7YFI - chains A and B of the 4 polymer chains in the assembly; structure by electron microscopy, 3.30 A resolution.

# Chain A
Protein: Glutamate receptor ionotropic, NMDA 1
From: Rattus norvegicus
Reference sequence: P35439 (NMDZ1_RAT); numbering as in UniProt (aligned over 1-798)
Sequence (798 residues; numbered 1 to 798; the number before each row is that of its first residue):
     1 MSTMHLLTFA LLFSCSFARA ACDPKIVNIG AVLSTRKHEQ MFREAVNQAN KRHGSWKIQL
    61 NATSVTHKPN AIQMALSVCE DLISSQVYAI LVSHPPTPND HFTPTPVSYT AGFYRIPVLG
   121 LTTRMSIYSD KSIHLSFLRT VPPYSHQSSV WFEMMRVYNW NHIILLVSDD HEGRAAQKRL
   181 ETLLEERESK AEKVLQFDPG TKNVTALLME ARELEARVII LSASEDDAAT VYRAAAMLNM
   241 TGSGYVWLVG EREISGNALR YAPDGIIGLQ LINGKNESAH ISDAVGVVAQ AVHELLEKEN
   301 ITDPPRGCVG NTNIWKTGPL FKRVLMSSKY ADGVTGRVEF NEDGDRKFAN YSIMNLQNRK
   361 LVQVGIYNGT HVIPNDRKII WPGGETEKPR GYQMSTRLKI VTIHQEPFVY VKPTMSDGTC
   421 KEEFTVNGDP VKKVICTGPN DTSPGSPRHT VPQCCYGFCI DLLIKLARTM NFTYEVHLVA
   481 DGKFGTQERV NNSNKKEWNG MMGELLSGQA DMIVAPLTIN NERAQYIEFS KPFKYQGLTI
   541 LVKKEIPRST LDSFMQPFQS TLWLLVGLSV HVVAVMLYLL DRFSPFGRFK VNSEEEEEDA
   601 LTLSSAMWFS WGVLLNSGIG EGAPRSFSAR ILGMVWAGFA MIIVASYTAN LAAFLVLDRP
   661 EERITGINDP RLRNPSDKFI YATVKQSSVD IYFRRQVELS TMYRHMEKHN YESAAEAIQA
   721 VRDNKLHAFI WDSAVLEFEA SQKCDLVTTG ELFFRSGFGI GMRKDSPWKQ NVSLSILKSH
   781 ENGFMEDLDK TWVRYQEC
Not modelled in the structure: 1-24, 586-601, 617-626
UniProt features mapped onto this chain:
  - region: Leu603 to Pro624 (Pore-forming)
  - binding site (glycine): Pro516, Thr518, Arg523, Ser688, Asp732
  - glycosylation (N-linked (GlcNAc...) asparagine): Asn61, Asn203, Asn239, Asn276, Asn300, Asn350, Asn368, Asn440, Asn471, Asn491, Asn674, Asn771
Disulfide bonds: Cys420-Cys454, Cys436-Cys455
Covalent attachments: N-acetylglucosamine (NAG) linked to Asn61, Asn203, Asn239, Asn276, Asn300, Asn350, Asn368, Asn440, Asn471, Asn491, Asn771
Small-molecule neighbours: glycine (GLY): Phe484, Pro516, Leu517, Thr518, Arg523, Ser687, Ser688, Trp731, Asp732, Phe758

# Chain B
Protein: Glutamate receptor
From: Rattus norvegicus
Reference sequence: G3V9C5 (G3V9C5_RAT); residues 1-837 here = UniProt positions 1-837
Sequence (838 residues; each row starts with the number of its first residue; numbering starts at 0):
     0 PMGRLGYWTL LVLPALLVWR DPAQNAAAEK GPPALNIAVL LGHSHDVTER ELRNLWGPEQ
    60 ATGLPLDVNV VALLMNRTDP KSLITHVCDL MSGARIHGLV FGDDTDQEAV AQMLDFISSQ
   120 TFIPILGIHG GASMIMADKD PTSTFFQFGA SIQQQATVML KIMQDYDWHV FSLVTTIFPG
   180 YRDFISFIKT TVDNSFVGWD MQNVITLDTS FEDAKTQVQL KKIHSSVILL YCSKDEAVLI
   240 LSEARSLGLT GYDFFWIVPS LVSGNTELIP KEFPSGLISV SYDDWDYSLE ARVRDGLGIL
   300 TTAASSMLEK FSYIPEAKAS CYGQAEKPET PLHTLHQFMV NVTWDGKDLS FTEEGYQVHP
   360 RLVVIVLNKD REWEKVGKWE NQTLSLRHAV WPRYKSFSDC EPDDNHLSIV TLEEAPFVIV
   420 EDIDPLTETC VRNTVPCRKF VKINNSTNEG MNVKKCCKGF CIDILKKLSR TVKFTYDLYL
   480 VTNGKHGKKV NNVWNGMIGE VVYQRAVMAV GSLTINEERS EVVDFSVPFV ETGISVMVSR
   540 SNGTVSPSAF LEPFSASVWV MMFVMLLIVS AIAVFVFEYF SPVGYNRNLA KGKAPHGPSF
   600 TIGKAIWLLW GLVFNNSVPV QNPKGTTSKI MVSVWAFFAV IFLASYTANL AAFMIQEEFV
   660 DQVTGLSDKK FQRPHDYSPP FRFGTVPNGS TERNIRNNYP YMHQYMTRFN QRGVEDALVS
   720 LKTGKLDAFI YDAAVLNYKA GRDEGCKLVT IGSGYIFATT GYGIALQKGS PWKRQIDLAL
   780 LQFVGDGEME ELETLWLTGI CHNEKNEVMS SQLDIDNMAG VFYMLAAAMA LSLITFIW
Not modelled in the structure: 0-33, 540-599, 802-811
Differences from the reference sequence: expression tag (0)
Disulfide bonds: Cys87-Cys320, Cys429-Cys455, Cys436-Cys456, Cys745-Cys800
Covalent attachments: N-acetylglucosamine (NAG) linked to Asn75, Asn340, Asn380, Asn443, Asn444, Asn687
Small-molecule neighbours: glutamic acid (GLU): His485, Ser511, Leu512, Thr513, Arg518, Gly688, Ser689, Thr690, Tyr730, Asp731, Tyr761
What the authors report for this chain:
  - post-translational modification sites: Asn687

# How chain A and chain B interact
Contacting residue pairs (86):
  Pro69(A) with Ala324(B), hydrophobic
  Asn70(A) with Tyr321(B); Gly322(B), hydrogen bond (side chain-backbone); Gln323(B), hydrogen bond (side chain-backbone)
  Ala71(A) with Phe115(B), hydrophobic; Gln119(B)
  Ile72(A) with Ile83(B), hydrophobic; Phe115(B), hydrophobic; Gln119(B)
  Gln73(A) with Tyr321(B)
  Ala75(A) with Ile83(B), hydrophobic
  Leu76(A) with Lys80(B); Ile83(B), hydrophobic; Tyr321(B), hydrophobic
  Cys79(A) with Lys80(B)
  Tyr109(A) with Gln111(B); Phe115(B), hydrophobic
  Phe113(A) with Thr77(B); Gln106(B), hydrogen bond (backbone-side chain); Ala108(B), hydrophobic; Val109(B), hydrophobic
  Tyr114(A) with Asp78(B), hydrogen bond; Pro79(B)
  Arg115(A) with Gln106(B); Glu107(B), salt bridge
  Asp130(A) with Asp137(B)
  Lys131(A) with Pro178(B)
  Ser132(A) with Gln111(B); Ala136(B); Pro178(B)
  Ile133(A) with Gln111(B); Met135(B), hydrophobic; Ala136(B); Asp137(B)
  Leu135(A) with Gln111(B)
  His171(A) with Asp137(B), salt bridge
  Thr182(A) with Arg181(B)
  Gly307(A) with Asp78(B)
  Cys308(A) with Asp78(B); Lys80(B); Ser81(B)
  Val309(A) with Asp78(B), hydrogen bond (backbone-side chain)
  Gly310(A) with Arg76(B); Asp78(B)
  Asn311(A) with Asp78(B)
  Thr312(A) with Arg76(B); Thr77(B); Gln106(B)
  Ile314(A) with Gln106(B)
  Gln487(A) with Phe195(B)
  Arg489(A) with Phe195(B); Leu425(B), hydrogen bond (side chain-backbone); Thr426(B)
  Asn494(A) with Asn193(B)
  Lys495(A) with Asn193(B)
  Lys496(A) with Asp192(B); Ser194(B); Phe195(B)
  Ser560(A) with Leu812(B)
  Leu580(A) with Phe835(B), hydrophobic
  Asn616(A) with Asn615(B); Ser616(B), hydrogen bond (side chain-backbone); Val617(B)
  Phe627(A) with Trp837(B)
  Ser628(A) with Ser831(B)
  Arg630(A) with Trp606(B)
  Leu632(A) with Ser831(B)
  Met634(A) with Trp606(B); Trp609(B); Gly610(B)
  Ala637(A) with Asn615(B)
  Met641(A) with Leu642(B), hydrophobic
  Ile642(A) with Tyr645(B)
  Ala649(A) with Leu649(B), hydrophobic
  Asn650(A) with Met653(B)
  Ala653(A) with Met653(B), hydrophobic
  Pro670(A) with Ile799(B), hydrophobic
  Asn674(A) with Arg741(B); Ile799(B)
  Pro675(A) with Glu743(B)
  Ser676(A) with Glu743(B)
  Arg694(A) with Arg431(B)
  Arg695(A) with Arg431(B)
  Gln696(A) with Arg431(B), hydrogen bond (backbone-side chain)
  Val697(A) with Arg431(B)
  Glu698(A) with Leu794(B)
Also at the interface, not in a pair above, chain A (66 interface residues in all): Glu80, Pro106, Thr110, Gly112, Glu488, Met576, Val635, Gly638, Phe639, Ala645, Ser646, Val656
Also at the interface, not in a pair above, chain B (61 interface residues in all): Thr84, Met112, Ile116, Cys320, Phe613, Thr646, Ala650, Ile654, Gly740, Val820, Ala827, Leu832, Thr834

# In short
66 residues of chain A face 61 of chain B across their interface; the contacts include 8 hydrogen bonds and 2
salt bridges. Polar pairs include Arg115(A)-Glu107(B), His171(A)-Asp137(B) and Asn70(A)-Gly322(B). Ligands of
chain A: glycine. Bound to chain B: glutamic acid. From the paper: a modification site at Asn687(B).
Chain A is Glutamate receptor ionotropic, NMDA 1 and chain B is Glutamate receptor, both from Rattus
norvegicus; the structure, Structure of the Rat tri-heteromeric GluN1-GluN2A-GluN2C NMDA receptor in complex
with glycine and glutamate, was determined by electron microscopy (same publication as 7YFF, 7YFG, 7YFH, 7YFL,
7YFM, 7YFO, 7YFR and 8HDK).
